PDB entry 6XZG | electron microscopy, 3.80 A resolution | chains CP1 and GP1 of the 8 polymer chains in the assembly

== Chain CP1 ==
Molecule: Polymerase basic protein 2
Source organism: Influenza C virus (strain C/Johannesburg/1/1966)
UniProt: Q9IMP3 (PB2_INCJH); residue numbers follow UniProt; this construct covers 1-774
Sequence (920 residues; numbered 1 to 920; the number before each row is that of its first residue):
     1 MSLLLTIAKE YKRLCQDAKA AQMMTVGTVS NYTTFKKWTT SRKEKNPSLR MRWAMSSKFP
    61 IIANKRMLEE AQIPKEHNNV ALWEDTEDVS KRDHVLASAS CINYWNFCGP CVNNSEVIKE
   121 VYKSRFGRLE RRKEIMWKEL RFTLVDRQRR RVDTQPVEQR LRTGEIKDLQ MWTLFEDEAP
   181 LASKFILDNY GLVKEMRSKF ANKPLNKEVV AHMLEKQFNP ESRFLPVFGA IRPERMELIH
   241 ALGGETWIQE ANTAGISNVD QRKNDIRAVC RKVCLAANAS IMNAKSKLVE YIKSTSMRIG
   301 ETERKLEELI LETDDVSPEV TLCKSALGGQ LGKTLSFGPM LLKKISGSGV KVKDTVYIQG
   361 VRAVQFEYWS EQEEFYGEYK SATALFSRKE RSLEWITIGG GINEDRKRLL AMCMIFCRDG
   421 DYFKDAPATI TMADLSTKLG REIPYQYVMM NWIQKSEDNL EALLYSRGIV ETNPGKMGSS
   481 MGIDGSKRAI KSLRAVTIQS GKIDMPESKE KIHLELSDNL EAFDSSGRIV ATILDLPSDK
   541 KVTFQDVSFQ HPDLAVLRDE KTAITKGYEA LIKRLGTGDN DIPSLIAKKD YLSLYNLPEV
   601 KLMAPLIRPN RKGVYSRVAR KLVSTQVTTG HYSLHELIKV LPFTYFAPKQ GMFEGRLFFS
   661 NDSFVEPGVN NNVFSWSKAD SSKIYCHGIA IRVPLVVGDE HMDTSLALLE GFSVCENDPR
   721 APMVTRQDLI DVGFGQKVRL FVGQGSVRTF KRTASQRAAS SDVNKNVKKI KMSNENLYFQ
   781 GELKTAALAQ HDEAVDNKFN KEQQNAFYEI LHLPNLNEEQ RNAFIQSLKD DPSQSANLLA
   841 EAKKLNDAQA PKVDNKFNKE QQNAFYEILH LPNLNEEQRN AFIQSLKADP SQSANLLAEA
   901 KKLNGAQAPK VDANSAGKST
Not modelled in the structure: 773-920
Sequence notes: expression tag (775-920)

== Chain GP1 ==
Molecule: LRRcap domain-containing protein
Source organism: Gallus gallus
UniProt: A0A1D5P3M1 (A0A1D5P3M1_CHICK); residues 1-281 here = UniProt positions 1-281
Sequence (295 residues; numbered -13 to 281; the number before each row is that of its first residue; numbers below 1 keep their minus sign (His-13 is residue -13)):
   -13 HHHHHHLEVL FQGPMDMKKR IHLELRNRTP SDVKELVLDN CRSYEGKIEG LTDEFEELEF
    47 LSTINVGLAS VANLPKLNKL KKLELSDNRV SGGLEVLAEK CPNLTHLNLS GNKIKDLGTI
   107 EPLKKLENLK SLDLFNCEVT NLNDYRENVF KLLPQLTYLD GYDRDDKEAP DSDAEGYVEG
   167 LDDEEEDEDV LSLVKDRDDK EAPDSDAEGY VEGLDDEEED EDEEEYDDDA QVVEDEEDEE
   227 EEEEGEEEDV SGEEEEDEEG YNDGDVDDDE DEEEPDEERG QKRKREPEDE GDEDD
Not modelled in the structure: -13 to 0, 159-281
Sequence notes: expression tag (-13 to 0)

== Interface between chain CP1 and chain GP1 ==
Residue-residue contacts (9; chain CP1 residue first):
  Ser198(CP1) - Arg28(GP1)  hydrogen bond (backbone-side chain)
  Ala201(CP1) - Arg28(GP1)
  Asn202(CP1) - Arg28(GP1)
  His631(CP1) - Glu10(GP1)  salt bridge
  Lys678(CP1) - Asn51(GP1)
  Glu700(CP1) - Arg6(GP1)  salt bridge
  Glu700(CP1) - Asn26(GP1)  hydrogen bond
  His701(CP1) - Asn26(GP1)
  Asp703(CP1) - Met1(GP1)  hydrogen bond (side chain-backbone)
Interface residues without a listed pair, chain CP1 (9 interface residues in all): Asp731
Interface residues without a listed pair, chain GP1 (9 interface residues in all): Arg12, Val23, Asp25

== Overview ==
The chain CP1/chain GP1 interface involves 9 residues from each chain, with 3 hydrogen bonds and 2 salt
bridges. Polar contacts include His631(CP1)-Glu10(GP1), Glu700(CP1)-Arg6(GP1) and Ser198(CP1)-Arg28(GP1).
Here chain CP1 is Polymerase basic protein 2 (Influenza C virus (strain C/Johannesburg/1/1966)) and chain GP1
is LRRcap domain-containing protein (Gallus gallus). Entry 6XZG (Influenza C virus polymerase in complex with
chicken ANP32A - Subclass 3) was determined by electron microscopy together with 6XZD, 6XZP, 6XZQ, 6XZR and
6Y0C from the same study.
